4YM5 - chains A and I of the 10 polymer chains in the assembly; structure by X-ray diffraction, 4.00 A resolution (low resolution: residue-level contacts below are approximate; hydrogen-bond / salt-bridge calls are withheld).

Chain A:
Protein: Histone H3.1
Organism: Homo sapiens
UniProtKB: P68431 (H31_HUMAN); residues 0-135 here correspond to UniProt positions 1-136 (UniProt number = residue number + 1)
Amino-acid sequence (139 residues; numbered -3 to 135; the number before each row is that of its first residue; numbers below 1 keep their minus sign (Gly-3 is residue -3)):
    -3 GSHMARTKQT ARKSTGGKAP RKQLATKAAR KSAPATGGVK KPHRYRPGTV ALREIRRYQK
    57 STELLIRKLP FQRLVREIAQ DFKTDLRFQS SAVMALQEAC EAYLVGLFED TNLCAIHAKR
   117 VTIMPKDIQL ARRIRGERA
Disordered / not traced: -3 to 37
Differences from the reference sequence: expression tag (-3 to -1)

Chain I:
Molecule: 144 mer-DNA
Sequence (144 nucleotides; numbered 1 to 144; the number before each row is that of its first residue):
     1 ATCAATATCC ACCTGCAGAT TCTACCAAXG TGTATTTGGA AACTGCTCCA TCAAAAGGCA
    61 TGTTCAGCTG AACCAGCTGA ACATGCCTTT TGATGGAGCA GTTTCCAAAT ACACAATTGG
   121 TAGAATCTGC AGGTGGATAT TGAT
Modified positions: T64 ((6-4)photoproduct) at position 29

Interface between chain A and chain I:
Pairs across the interface (23; chain A residue first):
  His39(A) with DG142(I)
  Arg40(A) with DT64(I); DG142(I)
  Tyr41(A) with DT141(I); DG142(I)
  Arg42(A) with DG67(I); DG142(I)
  Pro43(A) with DA66(I); DG67(I)
  Thr45(A) with DG142(I)
  Arg63(A) with DC59(I)
  Arg72(A) with DC49(I)
  Arg83(A) with DC48(I); DC49(I)
  Phe84(A) with DC48(I); DC49(I)
  Gln85(A) with DC48(I)
  Ser86(A) with DC48(I)
  Arg116(A) with DT69(I); DG70(I)
  Val117(A) with DT69(I)
  Thr118(A) with DC68(I); DT69(I)
Also at the interface, not in a pair above, chain A (18 interface residues in all): Leu82, Lys115, Met120
Also at the interface, not in a pair above, chain I (13 interface residues in all): DG58, DA143

Overview:
18 residues of chain A face 13 of chain I across their interface.
Chain A is Histone H3.1 (Homo sapiens) and chain I is 144 mer-DNA; the structure, Crystal structure of the
human nucleosome containing 6-4PP (inside), was determined by X-ray diffraction (same publication as 4YM6).
